Entry 6PDW (electron microscopy, 3.10 A resolution); this record covers chains F and G of the 6 polymer chains in the assembly.

# Chain F
Protein: Membrane-spanning ATPase-like protein
Source organism: Chaetomium thermophilum
UniProtKB: G0S654 (G0S654_CHATD); residues 31-411 here = UniProt positions 31-411
Amino-acid sequence (383 residues; row label = number of the first residue in the row):
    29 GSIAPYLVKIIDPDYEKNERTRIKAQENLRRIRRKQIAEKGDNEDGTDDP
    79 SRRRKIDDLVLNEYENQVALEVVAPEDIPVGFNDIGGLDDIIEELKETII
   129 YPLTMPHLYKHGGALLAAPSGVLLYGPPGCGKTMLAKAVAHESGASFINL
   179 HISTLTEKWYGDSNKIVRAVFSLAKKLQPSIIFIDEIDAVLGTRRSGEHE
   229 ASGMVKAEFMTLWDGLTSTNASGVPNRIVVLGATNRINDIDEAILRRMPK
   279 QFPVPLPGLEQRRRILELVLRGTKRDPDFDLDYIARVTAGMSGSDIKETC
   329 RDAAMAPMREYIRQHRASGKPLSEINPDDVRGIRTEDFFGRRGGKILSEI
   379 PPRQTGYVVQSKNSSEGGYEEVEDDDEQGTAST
Not modelled in the structure: 29-85, 221-227, 245-253, 363-411
Construct notes: expression tag (29-30)
Small-molecule neighbours: ADP (adenosine-5'-diphosphate): Asp242, Arg274, Arg275
Reported in the primary citation:
  - binding site for Unknown peptide (chain G): Trp187, Tyr188, His227
  - binding site for beryllium trifluoride: Arg274, Arg275
  - mutagenesis - W187A, Y188A, L244A, L244E: decreased growth

# Chain G
Protein: Unknown peptide
Source organism: Escherichia coli
Amino-acid sequence (10 residues; each row starts with the number of its first residue; X marks 10 residues of unknown identity (built as UNK)):
     1 XXXXXXXXXX

# Chain F / chain G interface
Chain F residues in contact with chain G, 4 residues: Glu185, Lys186, Trp187, Tyr188

# In short
Chain F and chain G make no direct contact in this assembly. Bound to chain F: ADP. From the paper: a binding
site for Unknown peptide (chain G) at Trp187(F), Tyr188(F) and His227(F); W187A, Y188A and L244A of chain F,
among others, reduce growth.
Chain F is Membrane-spanning ATPase-like protein (Chaetomium thermophilum) and chain G is Unknown peptide
(Escherichia coli); the structure, Msp1-substrate complex in closed conformation, was determined by electron
microscopy (same publication as 6PDY and 6PE0).
